PDB entry 7VVU | electron microscopy, 3.40 A resolution | chains S and W of the 15 polymer chains in the assembly

[Chain S]
Name: Histone H2A
Source organism: Xenopus laevis
Reference sequence: Q6AZJ8 (Q6AZJ8_XENLA); residues 0-129 here correspond to UniProt positions 1-130 (UniProt number = residue number + 1)
Amino-acid sequence (130 residues; row label = number of the first residue in the row; numbering starts at 0):
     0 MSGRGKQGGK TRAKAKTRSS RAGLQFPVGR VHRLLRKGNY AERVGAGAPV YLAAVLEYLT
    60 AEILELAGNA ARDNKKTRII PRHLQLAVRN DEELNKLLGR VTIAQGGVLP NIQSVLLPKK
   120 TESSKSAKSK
Disordered / not traced: 0-11, 118-129

[Chain W]
Molecule: 207-nt DNA strand
Sequence (207 nucleotides; each row starts with the number of its first residue; numbers below 1 keep their minus sign (DT-39 is residue -39)):
   -39 TCCGGAGGAC TGTCCTCCGG GGACCCTATA CGCGGCCGCC ATCGAGAATC CCGGTGCCGA
    21 GGCCGCTCAA TTGGTCGTAG ACAGCTCTAG CACCGCTTAA ACGCACGTAC GCGCTGTCCC
    81 CCGCGTTTTA ACCGCCAAGG GGATTACTCC CTAGTCTCCA GGCACGTGTC AGATATATAC
   141 ATCCGATAGC TTGTCGAGAA GTACTAG
Disordered / not traced: -39 to -33, 148-167

[Chain S / chain W interface]
Pairs across the interface - 15 pairs, chain S then chain W:
  Arg29(S) - DG122(W)  phosphate contact
  Arg29(S) - DC123(W)  salt bridge to the phosphate
  Glu41(S) - DA113(W)  sugar contact
  Arg42(S) - DT112(W)  hydrogen bond to the sugar
  Arg42(S) - DA113(W)  phosphate contact
  Val43(S) - DT112(W)  sugar contact
  Val43(S) - DA113(W)  hydrogen bond to the phosphate
  Gly44(S) - DT112(W)  phosphate contact
  Ala45(S) - DT112(W)  hydrogen bond to the phosphate
  Lys75(S) - DG132(W)  phosphate contact
  Lys75(S) - DA133(W)  salt bridge to the phosphate
  Thr76(S) - DA131(W)  hydrogen bond to the phosphate
  Thr76(S) - DG132(W)  hydrogen bond to the phosphate
  Arg77(S) - DA131(W)  sugar contact
  Arg77(S) - DG132(W)  hydrogen bond to the phosphate
Interface residues without a listed pair, chain S (10 interface residues in all): Thr16
Interface residues without a listed pair, chain W (9 interface residues in all): DC111, DG121

[Summary]
10 residues of chain S and 9 residues of chain W are in contact, with 6 hydrogen bonds and 2 salt bridges.
Polar contacts include Arg42(S)-DT112(W), Val43(S)-DA113(W) and Ala45(S)-DT112(W).
Chain S is Histone H2A (Xenopus laevis) and chain W is a 207-nt DNA strand; the structure, NuA4 HAT module
bound to the nucleosome, was determined by electron microscopy.
